Entry 1IQJ (X-ray diffraction, 3.00 A resolution); this record covers chains A and L.

== Chain A ==
Name: coagulation Factor Xa
Organism: Homo sapiens
Notes: EC 3.4.21.6; fragment: heavy chain, catalytic domain (residues 235-469)
UniProt: P00742 (FA10_HUMAN); the construct lacks a stretch of the UniProt sequence and is renumbered around it, so the offset changes along the chain: 16-61 = UniProt 235-280; 62-124 = UniProt 282-344; 125-131 = UniProt 346-352; 132-145 = UniProt 355-368; 4 more segments
Sequence (235 residues; row label = number of the first residue in the row; note: 2 numbers in that range are skipped by the numbering (no residue carries them; nothing is unmodelled there); a row labelled like 131A-131B holds insertion residues (131A, then the next letters in order)):
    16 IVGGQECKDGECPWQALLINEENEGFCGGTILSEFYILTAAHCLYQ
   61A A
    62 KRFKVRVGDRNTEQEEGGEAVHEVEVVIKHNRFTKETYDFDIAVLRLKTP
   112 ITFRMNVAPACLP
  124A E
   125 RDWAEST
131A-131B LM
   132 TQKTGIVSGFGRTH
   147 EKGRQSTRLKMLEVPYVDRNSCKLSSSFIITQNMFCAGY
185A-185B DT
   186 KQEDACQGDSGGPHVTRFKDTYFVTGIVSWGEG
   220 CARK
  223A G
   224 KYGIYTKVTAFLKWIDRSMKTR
Disulfide bonds: Cys22-Cys27, Cys42-Cys58, Cys168-Cys182, Cys191-Cys220
Ion coordination: Ca2+: Asn72, Glu80
Small-molecule neighbours: XMH (4-[(6-chloro-2-naphthalenyl)sulfonyl]-1-[[1-(4-pyridinyl)-4-piperidinyl]methyl]-2-piperazinecarboxylic acid ethyl ester): Glu97, Thr98, Tyr99, Phe174, Asp189, Ala190, Cys191, Gln192, Gly193, Ser195, Val213, Ser214, Trp215, Gly216, Gly218, Cys220, Arg222, Gly226, Ile227, Tyr228
Curated features (UniProtKB/Swiss-Prot):
  - active site (Charge relay system): His57, Asp102, Ser195

== Chain L ==
Name: coagulation Factor Xa
Organism: Homo sapiens
Notes: EC 3.4.21.6; fragment: light chain, epidermal growth factor like domain (residues 84-179)
UniProt: P00742 (FA10_HUMAN); residues 44-139 here correspond to UniProt positions 84-179 (UniProt number = residue number + 40)
Sequence (96 residues; row label = number of the first residue in the row):
    44 YKDGDQCETSPCQNQGKCKDGLGEYTCTCLEGFEGKNCELFTRKLCSLDN
    94 GDCDQFCHEEQNSVVCSCARGYTLADNGKACIPTGPYPCGKQTLER
Disordered / not traced: 44-86, 138-139
Disulfide bonds: Cys89-Cys100, Cys96-Cys109, Cys111-Cys124
Curated features (UniProtKB/Swiss-Prot):
  - modified residue: Asp63 (3R: -3-hydroxyaspartate)

== Chain A / chain L interface ==
Pairs across the interface (46; chain A residue first):
  Asp24(A) - Leu137(L)
  Gly25(A) - Gln135(L)
  Gly25(A) - Thr136(L)  hydrogen bond (backbone-backbone)
  Glu26(A) - Gln135(L)  hydrogen bond (backbone-side chain)
  Pro28(A) - Lys134(L)
  Pro28(A) - Thr136(L)
  Trp29(A) - Gly133(L)
  Trp29(A) - Lys134(L)
  Trp29(A) - Gln135(L)
  Phe114(A) - Tyr130(L)  hydrophobic
  Arg115(A) - Tyr130(L)
  Met116(A) - Tyr130(L)  hydrogen bond (backbone-side chain)
  Met116(A) - Thr136(L)
  Met116(A) - Leu137(L)
  Asn117(A) - Thr136(L)  hydrogen bond (backbone-side chain)
  Val118(A) - Tyr130(L)
  Ala119(A) - Thr136(L)
  Pro120(A) - Pro131(L)
  Pro120(A) - Cys132(L)
  Pro120(A) - Gly133(L)  hydrogen bond (backbone-backbone)
  Ala121(A) - Cys132(L)
  Ala121(A) - Gly133(L)
  Cys122(A) - Cys132(L)  disulfide
  Cys122(A) - Gly133(L)  hydrogen bond (side chain-backbone)
  Leu123(A) - Phe99(L)
  Leu123(A) - Arg113(L)
  Pro124(A) - Phe99(L)  hydrophobic
  Glu124A(A) - Phe99(L)
  Glu124A(A) - His101(L)  salt bridge
  Trp127(A) - Asn93(L)  hydrogen bond
  Trp127(A) - Gln98(L)  hydrogen bond (side chain-backbone)
  Trp127(A) - Phe99(L)  hydrophobic
  Trp127(A) - Cys100(L)
  Thr131(A) - Asn93(L)
  Phe203(A) - Asn93(L)
  Phe203(A) - Asp97(L)
  Lys204(A) - Cys96(L)
  Lys204(A) - Asp97(L)
  Asp205(A) - Gly133(L)
  Thr206(A) - Tyr115(L)
  Thr206(A) - Cys132(L)
  Thr206(A) - Gly133(L)
  Thr206(A) - Lys134(L)
  Tyr207(A) - Gly133(L)  hydrogen bond (backbone-backbone)
  Tyr207(A) - Gln135(L)
  Phe208(A) - Phe99(L)  hydrophobic
Other interface residues (no listed pair), chain L (18 interface residues in all): Ala112
Disulfides between the chains: Cys122(A)-Cys132(L)

== Summary ==
25 residues of chain A and 18 residues of chain L are in contact; the contacts include 1 disulfide bond, 9
hydrogen bonds and 1 salt bridge. Among the polar pairs are Glu124A(A)-His101(L), Glu26(A)-Gln135(L) and
Met116(A)-Tyr130(L). Chain A binds compound XMH.
Chain A is coagulation Factor Xa and chain L is coagulation Factor Xa, both from Homo sapiens; the structure,
Human coagulation factor Xa in complex with M55124, was determined by X-ray diffraction.
